1QJ6 - chains A and B of the 3 polymer chains in the assembly; structure by X-ray diffraction, 2.20 A resolution.

# Chain A
Name: Thrombin
Organism: Homo sapiens
Notes: EC 3.4.21.5; fragment: alpha thrombin, residues 328-363
UniProtKB: P00734 (THRB_HUMAN); residues 1-14 here correspond to UniProt positions 336-349 (UniProt number = residue number + 335)
Sequence (36 residues; numbered 1 to 15 plus 21 insertion-coded residues; the number before each row is that of its first residue; a row labelled like 14A-14M holds insertion residues (14A, then the next letters in order)):
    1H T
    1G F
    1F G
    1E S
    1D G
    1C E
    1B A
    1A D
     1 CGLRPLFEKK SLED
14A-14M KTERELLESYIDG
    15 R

# Chain B
Name: Thrombin
Organism: Homo sapiens
Notes: EC 3.4.21.5; fragment: alpha thrombin, residues 364-622
UniProtKB: P00734 (THRB_HUMAN); the construct lacks a stretch of the UniProt sequence, so the offset changes along the chain: 16-37 = UniProt 364-385; 38-60 = UniProt 387-409; 61-77 = UniProt 419-435; 78-97 = UniProt 437-456; 7 more segments
Sequence (259 residues; each row starts with the number of its first residue; note: 1 number in that range is skipped by the numbering (no residue carries it; nothing is unmodelled there); a row labelled like 60A-60I holds insertion residues (60A, then the next letters in order)):
    16 IVEGSDAEIG MSPWQVMLFR KS
   37A P
    38 QELLCGASLI SDRWVLTAAH CLL
60A-60I YPPWDKNFT
    61 ENDLLVRIGK HSRTRYE
   77A R
    78 NIEKISMLEK IYIHPRYNWR
   97A E
    98 NLDRDIALMK LKKPVAFSDY IHPVCLPDRE TA
129A-129C ASL
   130 LQAGYKGRVT GWGNLKETWT
149A-149E ANVGK
   150 GQPSVLQVVN LPIVERPVCK DSTRIRITDN MFCA
  184A G
   184 YKP
186A-186D DEGK
   187 RGDACEGDSG GPFVMKSP
204A-204B FN
   205 NRWYQMGIVS WGE
   219 GC
  221A D
   221 RDGKYGFYTH VFRLKKWIQK VIDQFGE
Disulfide bonds: Cys-42/Cys-58, Cys-168/Cys-182, Cys-191/Cys-220
Covalently attached groups: gr167088 (167) linked to Ser-195
Residues lining bound ligands: gr167088 (167; 6-carbamimidoyl-2-[2-hydroxy-5-(3-methoxy-phenyl)-indan-1-yl]-hexanoic acid): His-57, Trp-60D, Glu-97A, Asn-98, Leu-99, Trp-148, Ile-174, Asp-189, Ala-190, Cys-191, Glu-192, Gly-193, Asp-194, Val-213, Ser-214, Trp-215, Gly-216, Glu-217, Gly-219, Cys-220, Gly-226

# Interface between chain A and chain B
Contacting residue pairs (60; chain A residue first):
  Cys-1(A) with Pro-120(B); Val-121(B); Cys-122(B), disulfide; Arg-206(B), hydrogen bond (backbone-side chain)
  Asp-1A(A) with His-119(B), hydrogen bond (backbone-side chain); Arg-206(B)
  Ala-1B(A) with Arg-206(B), hydrogen bond (backbone-side chain)
  Glu-1C(A) with Ile-47(B); Ser-48(B); Phe-114(B); Pro-120(B)
  Ser-1E(A) with Ser-48(B)
  Gly-2(A) with Pro-120(B), hydrogen bond (backbone-backbone); Cys-122(B); Arg-206(B); Trp-207(B), hydrogen bond (backbone-backbone)
  Leu-3(A) with His-119(B), hydrogen bond (backbone-side chain); Asn-205(B)
  Arg-4(A) with Gly-25(B); Met-26(B), hydrogen bond (side chain-backbone); Pro-28(B); Trp-29(B); Arg-137(B); Trp-207(B)
  Pro-5(A) with Ser-115(B); Asp-116(B); His-119(B)
  Leu-6(A) with Asp-116(B)
  Phe-7(A) with Glu-23(B); Ile-24(B); Gly-25(B); Met-26(B)
  Glu-8(A) with Lys-202(B), salt bridge; Asn-205(B); Trp-207(B), hydrogen bond
  Asp-14(A) with Glu-23(B); Met-26(B); Arg-137(B), salt bridge
  Lys-14A(A) with Glu-23(B), hydrogen bond (backbone-side chain)
  Thr-14B(A) with Arg-137(B), hydrogen bond; Asn-159(B), hydrogen bond
  Glu-14C(A) with Arg-137(B); Lys-202(B), salt bridge
  Glu-14E(A) with Lys-135(B), salt bridge; Asn-159(B), hydrogen bond; Tyr-184(B), hydrogen bond
  Leu-14F(A) with Lys-135(B); Gly-136(B); Asn-159(B); Trp-207(B), hydrophobic
  Leu-14G(A) with Lys-202(B)
  Ser-14I(A) with Gly-133(B); Tyr-134(B); Lys-135(B), hydrogen bond (side chain-backbone)
  Tyr-14J(A) with Tyr-134(B), hydrophobic; Lys-135(B), hydrogen bond (side chain-backbone); Met-201(B); Lys-202(B), hydrogen bond (side chain-backbone); Pro-204(B)
  Ile-14K(A) with Tyr-134(B)
Other interface residues (no listed pair), chain A (23 interface residues in all): Lys-9
Other interface residues (no listed pair), chain B (31 interface residues in all): Asp-49, Tyr-117, Ile-242
Disulfides between the chains: Cys-1(A)/Cys-122(B)

# In short
23 residues of chain A and 31 residues of chain B are in contact, with 1 disulfide bond, 16 hydrogen bonds and
4 salt bridges. Polar contacts include Glu-8(A)/Lys-202(B), Glu-14E(A)/Lys-135(B) and Asp-14(A)/Arg-137(B).
Gr167088 is covalently linked to Ser-195(B).
Chain A is Thrombin and chain B is Thrombin, both from Homo sapiens; the structure, Novel Covalent Active Site
Thrombin Inhibitors, was determined by X-ray diffraction, deposited together with 1QJ1, 1QJ7 and 1QHR.
